Entry 4IHW (X-ray diffraction, 2.70 A resolution); this record covers chains A and C of the 4 polymer chains in the assembly.

Chain A:
Protein: DNA-binding protein fis
Source organism: Escherichia coli
Reference sequence: C9QXL3 (C9QXL3_ECOD1); residue numbers follow UniProt; this construct covers 1-98
Chain sequence (98 residues; each row starts with the number of its first residue):
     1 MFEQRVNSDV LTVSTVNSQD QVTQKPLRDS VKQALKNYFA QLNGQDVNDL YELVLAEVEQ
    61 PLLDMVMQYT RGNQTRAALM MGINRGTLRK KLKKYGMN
Disordered / not traced: 1-7
Reported in the primary citation:
  - binding site for 27-bp DNA Strand A (chain C): Lys90
  - mutagenesis - K90A: unchanged binding to 27-bp DNA Strand A (chain C)
  - mutagenesis - K90A (10-fold): decreased binding to F27
  - mutagenesis - K90A (9-fold): decreased binding to F30
  - mutagenesis - K90A: abolished binding to non-specific DNA

Chain C:
Molecule: 27-bp DNA Strand A
Sequence (27 nucleotides; numbered 1 to 27; the number before each row is that of its first residue):
     1 AAATTTGTTT GAICITTGAG CAAATTT

Chain A / chain C interface:
Contacting residue pairs (8):
  Ile83(A) - DT17(C)  phosphate contact
  Asn84(A) - DT17(C)  hydrogen bond to the phosphate
  Asn84(A) - DG18(C)  hydrogen bond to the phosphate
  Arg85(A) - DG20(C)  base contact
  Thr87(A) - DT16(C)  sugar contact
  Thr87(A) - DT17(C)  hydrogen bond to the phosphate
  Lys90(A) - DT16(C)  salt bridge to the phosphate
  Lys91(A) - DT16(C)  salt bridge to the phosphate
Also at the interface, not in a pair above, chain A (7 interface residues in all): Gly82
Also at the interface, not in a pair above, chain C (5 interface residues in all): DI15

In short:
The interface between chain A and chain C involves 7 residues on one side and 5 on the other; the contacts
include 3 hydrogen bonds and 2 salt bridges. Polar pairs include Asn84(A)-DT17(C), Asn84(A)-DG18(C) and
Thr87(A)-DT17(C). From the paper: a binding site for 27-bp DNA Strand A (chain C) at Lys90(A); K90A of chain A
reduces binding to F27.
Here chain A is DNA-binding protein fis (Escherichia coli) and chain C is 27-bp DNA Strand A. Entry 4IHW
(Crystal structure of Fis bound to 27 bp Inosine substituted DNA F28-dI (AAATTTGTTTGAICITTGAGCAAATTT)) was
determined by X-ray diffraction (same publication as 4IHV, 4IHX and 4IHY).
